Entry 3QPU (X-ray diffraction, 2.30 A resolution); this record covers chain A.

[Chain A]
Molecule: 6-phosphofructo-2-kinase/fructose-2,6-biphosphatase 3
From: Homo sapiens
Notes: EC 2.7.1.105, 3.1.3.46
UniProtKB: Q16875 (F263_HUMAN); residues 0-519 here correspond to UniProt positions 1-520 (UniProt number = residue number + 1)
Amino-acid sequence (520 residues; row label = number of the first residue in the row; numbering starts at 0):
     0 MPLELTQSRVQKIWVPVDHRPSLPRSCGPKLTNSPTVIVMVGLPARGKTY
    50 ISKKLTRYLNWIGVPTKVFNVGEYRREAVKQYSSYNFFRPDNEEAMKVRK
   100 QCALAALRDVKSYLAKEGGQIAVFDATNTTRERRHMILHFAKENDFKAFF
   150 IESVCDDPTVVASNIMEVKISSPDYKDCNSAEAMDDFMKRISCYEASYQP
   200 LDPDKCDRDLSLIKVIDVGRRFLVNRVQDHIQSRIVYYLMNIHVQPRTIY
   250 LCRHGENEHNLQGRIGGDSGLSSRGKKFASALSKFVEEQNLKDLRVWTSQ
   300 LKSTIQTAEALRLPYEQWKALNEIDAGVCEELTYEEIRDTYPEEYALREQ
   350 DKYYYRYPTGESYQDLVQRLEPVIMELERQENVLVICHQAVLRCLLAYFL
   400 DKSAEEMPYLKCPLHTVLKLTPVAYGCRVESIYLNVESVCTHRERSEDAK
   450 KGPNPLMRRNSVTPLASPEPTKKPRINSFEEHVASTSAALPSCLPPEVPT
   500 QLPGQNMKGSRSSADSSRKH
Disordered / not traced: 0-2, 28-32, 447-519
Small-molecule neighbours:
  - pyrophosphate (POP), molecule 1: L42, P43, A44, R45, G46, K47, T48, Y49, D124, N163, V167, K168, Y424
  - pyrophosphate (POP), molecule 2: V70, G71, R74, F87, R98, A125, T126, R189, Y193
  - pyrophosphate (POP), molecule 3: R252, H253, N256, N259, G265, L300, E322, H387, Q388
  - s,r meso-tartaric acid (SRT), molecule 1: Q227, D228, H229, R294, E375, R378, Q379
  - s,r meso-tartaric acid (SRT), molecule 2: Y333, R347, E348, K351, Q388, R392, H441, R442
Curated features (UniProtKB/Swiss-Prot):
  - active site: D124, C154, H253 (Tele-phosphohistidine intermediate), E322 (Proton donor/acceptor)
  - binding site (ATP): G41 to Y49, N163 to K168, Y344 to R347, Q388 to R392, Y424
  - binding site (beta-D-fructose 6-phosphate): R74, R98, T126, R132, K168, R189, Y193
  - binding site (beta-D-fructose 2,6-bisphosphate): R252, N259, G265, Y333, R347, K351, Y362, Q388, R392
  - site (Transition state stabilizer): R252, N259, H387
  - modified residue: S460 (Phosphoserine), T462 (Phosphothreonine), S466 (Phosphoserine), T470 (Phosphothreonine)
From the paper describing this entry:
  - binding site for pyrophosphate: R252, H253, N256, N259, E322, H387
  - conformationally variable residues (loop rearrangement, side-chain flip): T440 to E446
  - contacts within the chain: Y333-H441 (cation-pi contact)

[Summary]
Ligands of chain A: 3 copies of pyrophosphate and s,r meso-tartaric acid. UniProt lists 4 active-site
residues, 25 ATP-binding residues, 7 beta-D-fructose 6-phosphate-binding residues and 9 beta-D-fructose
2,6-bisphosphate-binding residues. From the paper: a binding site for pyrophosphate at R252, H253 and N256
among others; conformational variability at T440.
Chain A is 6-phosphofructo-2-kinase/fructose-2,6-biphosphatase 3 (Homo sapiens); the structure, PFKFB3 in
complex with PPi, was determined by X-ray diffraction together with 3QPV and 3QPW from the same study.
